Entry 6F5J (electron microscopy, 3.10 A resolution); this record covers chains A and C of the 3 polymer chains in the assembly.

# Chain A
Name: Genome polyprotein
From: Deformed wing virus
Reference sequence: L0CTV4 (L0CTV4_9VIRU); residues 1-258 here correspond to UniProt positions 902-1159 (UniProt number = residue number + 901)
Chain sequence (258 residues; each row starts with the number of its first residue):
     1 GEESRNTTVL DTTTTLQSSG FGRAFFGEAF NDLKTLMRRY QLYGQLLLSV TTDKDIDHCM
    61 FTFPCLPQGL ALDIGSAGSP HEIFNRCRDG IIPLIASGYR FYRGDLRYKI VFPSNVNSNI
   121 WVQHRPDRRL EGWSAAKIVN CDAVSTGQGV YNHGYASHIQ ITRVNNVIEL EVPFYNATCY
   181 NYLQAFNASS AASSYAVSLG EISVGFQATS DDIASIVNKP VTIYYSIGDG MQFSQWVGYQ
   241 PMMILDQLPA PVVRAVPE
Not modelled in the structure: 1, 254-258

# Chain C
Name: Genome polyprotein
From: Deformed wing virus
Reference sequence: Q7TG18 (Q7TG18_9VIRU); residues 1-416 here correspond to UniProt positions 486-901 (UniProt number = residue number + 485)
Chain sequence (416 residues; numbered 1 to 416; the number before each row is that of its first residue):
     1 DNPSYQQSPR HFVPTGMHSL ALGTNLVEPL HALRLDAAGT TQHPVGCAPD EDMTVSSIAS
    61 RYGLIRRVQW KKDHAKGSLL LQLDADPFVE QRIEGTNPIS LYWFAPVGVV SSMFMQWRGS
   121 LEYRFDIIAS QFHTGRLIVG YVPGLTASLQ LQMDYMKLKS SSYVVFDLQE SNSFTFEVPY
   181 VSYRPWWVRK YGGNYLPSST DAPSTLFMYV QVPLIPMEAV SDTIDINVYV RGGSSFEVCV
   241 PVQPSLGLNW NTDFILRNDE EYRAKTGYAP YYAGVWHSFN NSNSLVFRWG SASDQIAQWP
   301 TISVPRGELA FLRIKDGKQA AVGTQPWRTM VVWPSGHGYN IGIPTYNAER ARQLAQHLYG
   361 GGSLTDEKAK QLFVPANQQG PGKVSNGNPV WEVMRAPLAT QRAHIQDFEF IEAIPE
Not modelled in the structure: 1, 258-261, 399-416

# Chain A / chain C interface
Residue-residue contacts (190; chain A residue first):
  Glu-3(A) with Arg-61(C); Tyr-62(C), hydrogen bond (side chain-backbone); Arg-124(C), hydrogen bond (backbone-side chain)
  Ser-4(A) with Ser-60(C); Tyr-62(C); Arg-231(C), hydrogen bond
  Arg-5(A) with Tyr-62(C); Arg-124(C), hydrogen bond (backbone-side chain); Asp-126(C), salt bridge; Ser-173(C)
  Asn-6(A) with Tyr-62(C), hydrogen bond; Thr-175(C), hydrogen bond; Arg-231(C)
  Thr-7(A) with Ser-171(C); Ser-173(C), hydrogen bond
  Thr-8(A) with Phe-174(C); Thr-175(C), hydrogen bond (backbone-backbone)
  Val-9(A) with Thr-175(C)
  Leu-10(A) with Val-164(C), hydrophobic; Phe-174(C), hydrophobic; Thr-175(C), hydrogen bond (backbone-backbone); Phe-176(C); Glu-177(C)
  Asp-11(A) with Glu-177(C)
  Thr-12(A) with Ser-162(C), hydrogen bond; Phe-176(C)
  Thr-13(A) with Glu-177(C); Pro-179(C)
  Leu-16(A) with Arg-118(C); Gly-119(C); Ser-235(C)
  Gln-17(A) with Arg-118(C), hydrogen bond (backbone-side chain)
  Ser-19(A) with Arg-118(C); Glu-237(C), hydrogen bond (backbone-side chain)
  Gly-20(A) with Glu-237(C)
  Phe-21(A) with Val-55(C), hydrophobic; Ser-56(C); Glu-237(C), hydrogen bond (backbone-side chain); Val-238(C)
  Gly-22(A) with Trp-186(C)
  Phe-25(A) with Pro-185(C), hydrophobic; Trp-186(C)
  Phe-26(A) with Trp-186(C); Cys-239(C), hydrophobic
  Phe-30(A) with Val-55(C); Val-238(C); Cys-239(C); Pro-241(C)
  Asn-31(A) with Thr-54(C); Val-55(C), hydrogen bond (backbone-backbone); Ser-56(C)
  Asp-32(A) with Met-53(C)
  Leu-33(A) with Met-53(C), hydrogen bond (backbone-backbone); Ile-58(C), hydrophobic
  Lys-34(A) with Met-53(C)
  Thr-35(A) with Thr-24(C)
  Leu-36(A) with Phe-114(C), hydrophobic; Pro-241(C), hydrophobic
  Arg-38(A) with Gly-23(C), hydrogen bond (side chain-backbone)
  Arg-39(A) with Leu-20(C); Ala-21(C), hydrogen bond (side chain-backbone); Pro-241(C)
  Tyr-40(A) with Ser-19(C); Leu-20(C), hydrogen bond (backbone-backbone)
  Gln-68(A) with Trp-250(C)
  Leu-72(A) with Asn-251(C), hydrogen bond (backbone-side chain)
  Ile-74(A) with Asn-251(C); Asp-253(C); Ile-255(C), hydrophobic
  Gly-75(A) with Ile-255(C)
  Ser-76(A) with Ile-255(C)
  Ala-77(A) with Ile-255(C)
  Ser-79(A) with Thr-266(C); Asn-388(C)
  Pro-80(A) with Ile-255(C), hydrophobic
  Glu-82(A) with Arg-257(C), salt bridge
  Asn-85(A) with Phe-254(C); Ile-255(C), hydrogen bond (side chain-backbone)
  Arg-86(A) with Asn-194(C); Phe-254(C)
  Cys-87(A) with Gly-193(C); Gln-243(C)
  Arg-88(A) with Asn-251(C), hydrogen bond (side chain-backbone); Asp-253(C), hydrogen bond (side chain-backbone)
  Asp-89(A) with Gln-243(C); Leu-248(C)
  Ile-91(A) with Met-113(C), hydrophobic; Val-242(C); Pro-244(C)
  Leu-94(A) with Met-113(C), hydrophobic; Pro-244(C), hydrophobic; Leu-248(C), hydrophobic
  Ile-95(A) with Met-113(C), hydrophobic
  Ser-97(A) with Leu-248(C); Trp-250(C)
  Tyr-99(A) with Glu-51(C); Ile-58(C)
  Arg-103(A) with Gln-42(C), hydrogen bond (side chain-backbone); His-43(C); Cys-47(C)
  Asp-105(A) with Arg-34(C), salt bridge; Thr-41(C)
  Arg-107(A) with Leu-30(C)
  Lys-109(A) with Met-17(C); Leu-20(C)
  Val-111(A) with Met-17(C), hydrophobic
  His-124(A) with Leu-33(C)
  Ala-156(A) with Leu-33(C)
  Ser-157(A) with Leu-33(C)
  His-158(A) with His-31(C), hydrogen bond
  Asn-165(A) with Gly-16(C), hydrogen bond (side chain-backbone)
  Val-167(A) with Gly-16(C); Met-17(C), hydrophobic
  Glu-169(A) with Met-17(C); His-18(C), salt bridge; Pro-29(C); Leu-30(C); His-31(C), hydrogen bond (backbone-backbone)
  Leu-170(A) with His-31(C); Leu-33(C), hydrophobic
  Glu-171(A) with Leu-30(C); His-31(C), hydrogen bond (backbone-backbone); Ala-32(C); Leu-33(C), hydrogen bond (backbone-backbone)
  Pro-173(A) with Leu-33(C); Arg-34(C)
  Tyr-175(A) with Arg-34(C)
  Cys-179(A) with Cys-47(C)
  Tyr-180(A) with Cys-47(C), hydrogen bond (side chain-backbone); Ala-48(C), hydrogen bond (side chain-backbone)
  Gln-184(A) with Trp-250(C)
  Ala-214(A) with Ala-292(C), hydrophobic
  Val-217(A) with Trp-289(C)
  Asn-218(A) with Gly-267(C), hydrogen bond (side chain-backbone); Ala-269(C); Trp-289(C)
  Asp-229(A) with Thr-41(C)
  Gly-230(A) with Thr-41(C); His-43(C)
  Met-231(A) with Met-53(C)
  Gln-232(A) with His-43(C); Pro-49(C); Met-53(C)
  Phe-233(A) with Glu-51(C); Met-53(C)
  Ser-234(A) with Ala-48(C); Asp-50(C), hydrogen bond
  Trp-236(A) with Ile-58(C), hydrophobic; Arg-61(C)
  Tyr-239(A) with Trp-103(C); Val-109(C), hydrophobic
  Gln-240(A) with Asn-249(C); Trp-250(C), hydrogen bond
  Pro-241(A) with Ile-93(C), hydrophobic; Leu-101(C), hydrophobic; Tyr-102(C); Trp-103(C); Asn-249(C), hydrogen bond (backbone-side chain)
  Met-242(A) with Leu-101(C); Tyr-102(C), hydrogen bond (backbone-backbone); Phe-104(C), hydrophobic; Leu-246(C), hydrophobic; Gly-247(C); Leu-248(C), hydrophobic
  Met-243(A) with Ile-99(C), hydrophobic; Leu-101(C), hydrophobic; Ser-245(C); Leu-246(C); Gly-247(C), hydrogen bond (backbone-backbone); Leu-248(C)
  Ile-244(A) with Tyr-102(C), hydrophobic; Tyr-191(C), hydrophobic; Ser-245(C); Leu-246(C), hydrophobic
  Leu-245(A) with Asn-194(C); Gln-243(C); Pro-244(C); Ser-245(C), hydrogen bond (backbone-backbone)
  Asp-246(A) with Tyr-191(C); Gly-192(C); Asn-194(C); Leu-196(C)
  Gln-247(A) with Ser-100(C), hydrogen bond; Tyr-102(C), hydrogen bond
  Leu-248(A) with Ile-99(C), hydrophobic; Asn-194(C); Phe-254(C), hydrophobic
  Pro-249(A) with Phe-254(C); Leu-256(C), hydrophobic
  Pro-251(A) with Arg-257(C)
Other interface residues (no listed pair), chain A (99 interface residues in all): Glu-2, Ser-18, Gly-78, Gly-90, Pro-93, Gly-104, Trp-133, Phe-174, Ala-185, Gln-235
Other interface residues (no listed pair), chain C (104 interface residues in all): Leu-22, Glu-28, Leu-35, Pro-44, Gly-46, Asp-52, Glu-90, Pro-106, Ser-112, Gln-116, Glu-122, Phe-166, Val-178, Tyr-180, Tyr-195, Phe-236, Thr-252

# Summary
99 residues of chain A face 104 of chain C across their interface, with 39 hydrogen bonds and 4 salt bridges.
Polar contacts include Arg-5(A)/Asp-126(C), Glu-82(A)/Arg-257(C) and Asp-105(A)/Arg-34(C).
Here chain A is Genome polyprotein and chain C is Genome polyprotein, both from Deformed wing virus. Entry
6F5J (Structure of deformed wing virus carrying the GFP gene) was determined by electron microscopy.
